6LRR - chains T and U of the 24 polymer chains in the assembly; structure by electron microscopy, 3.37 A resolution.

Chain T (and U):
Molecule: Ribulose bisphosphate carboxylase small chain
Organism: Nostoc sp. (strain PCC 7120 / SAG 25.82 / UTEX 2576)
Notes: EC 4.1.1.39; chain U of this document is another copy of the same molecule, construct and numbering; everything in this record applies to it too
UniProt: P06514 (RBS_NOSS1); numbering as in UniProt (aligned over 1-109)
Sequence (109 residues; numbered 1 to 109; the number before each row is that of its first residue):
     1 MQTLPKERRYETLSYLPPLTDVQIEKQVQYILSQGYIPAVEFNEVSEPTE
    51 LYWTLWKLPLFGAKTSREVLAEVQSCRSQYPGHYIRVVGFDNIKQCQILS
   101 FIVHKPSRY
Not modelled in the structure: 107-109

Chain T / chain U interface:
Pairs across the interface - 10 pairs, chain T then chain U:
  Phe42(T) - Lys6(U)
  Asn43(T) - Lys6(U)
  Thr54(T) - Lys6(U)  hydrogen bond
  Trp56(T) - Gln2(U)
  Trp56(T) - Thr3(U)
  Lys57(T) - Met1(U)
  Lys57(T) - Gln2(U)
  Lys57(T) - Thr3(U)
  Tyr80(T) - Leu4(U)
  Tyr80(T) - Pro5(U)
Also at the interface, not in a pair above, chain T (11 interface residues in all): Glu44, Leu55, Leu58, Gln79, His83

Overview:
The interface between chain T and chain U involves 11 residues on one side and 6 on the other, with 1 hydrogen
bond. The hydrogen-bonded pair is Thr54(T)-Lys6(U).
Both chains are Ribulose bisphosphate carboxylase small chain (Nostoc sp. (strain PCC 7120 / SAG 25.82 / UTEX
2576)). Entry 6LRR (Cryo-EM structure of RuBisCO-Raf1 from Anabaena sp. PCC 7120) was determined by electron
microscopy, deposited together with 6LRS and 6KKM.
